Entry 2ZM6 (X-ray diffraction, 3.30 A resolution); this record covers chains A and L of the 21 polymer chains in the assembly.

== Chain A ==
Molecule: 16S ribosomal RNA
From: Thermus thermophilus
Sequence (1509 nucleotides; numbered 1 to 1532 plus 19 insertion-coded residues; 42 numbers in that range are skipped by the numbering (no residue carries them; nothing is unmodelled there); the number before each row is that of its first residue; a row labelled like 190A-190L holds insertion residues (190A, then the next letters in order)):
     1 UUGUUGGAGA GUUUGAUCCU GGCUCAGGGU GAACGCUGGC GGCGUGCCUA AGACAUGCAA
    61 GUCGUGCGGG
    73 CCGCGGGGUU UU
    88 ACUCCG
    95 UGGUC
   101 AGCGGCGGAC GGGUGAGUAA CGCGUGGGU
  129A G
   130 ACCUACCCGG AAGAGGGGGA CAACCCGGGG AAACUCGGGC UAAUCCCCCA UGUGGACCCG
   190 C
190A-190L CCCUUGGGGUGU
   191 GUCCAAAGGG CUUU
   216 GCCCGCUUCC GGAUGGGCCC GCGUCCCAUC AGCUAGUUGG UGGGGUAAUG GCCCACCAAG
   276 GCGACGACGG GUAGCCGGUC UGAGAGGAUG GCCGGCCACA GGGGCACUGA GACACGGGCC
   336 CCACUCCUAC GGGAGGCAGC AGUUAGGAAU CUUCCGCAAU GGGCGCAAGC CUGACGGAGC
   396 GACGCCGCUU GGAGGAAGAA GCCCUUCGGG GUGUAAACUC CUGAA
   442 CCCGGGACGA AACCCCCGAC GA
   474 GGGGACUGAC GGUACCGGG
   494 GUAAUAGCGC CGGCCAACUC CGUGCCAGCA GCCGCGGUAA UACGGAGGGC GCGAGCGUUA
   554 CCCGGAUUCA CUGGGCGUAA AGGGCGUGUA GGCGGCCUGG GGCGUCCCAU GUGAAAGACC
   614 ACGGCUCAAC CGUGGGGGAG CGUGGGAUAC GCUCAGGCUA GACGGUGGGA GAGGGUGGUG
   674 GAAUUCCCGG AGUAGCGGUG AAAUGCGCAG AUACCGGGAG GAACGCCGAU GGCGAAGGCA
   734 GCCACCUGGU CCACCCGUGA CGCUGAGGCG CGAAAGCGUG GGGAGCAAAC CGGAUUAGAU
   794 ACCCGGGUAG UCCACGCCCU AAACGAUGCG CGCUAGGUCU CUGGGUCU
   848 CCUGGGGGCC GAAGCUAACG CGUUAAGCGC GCCGCCUGGG GAGUACGGCC GCAAGGCUGA
   908 AACUCAAAGG AAUUGACGGG GGCCCGCACA AGCGGUGGAG CAUGUGGUUU AAUUCGAAGC
   968 AACGCGAAGA ACCUUACCAG GCCUUGACAU GCUAGG
 1003A G
  1004 AACCCGGGUG AAAGCCUGGG GUGCCCC
1030A-1030D GCGA
  1031 GGGGAGCCCU AGCACAGGUG CUGCAUGGCC GUCGUCAGCU CGUGCCGUGA GGUGUUGGGU
  1091 UAAGUCCCGC AACGAGCGCA ACCCCCGCCG UUAGUUGCCA GCGGUUCGGC CGGGCACUCU
  1151 AACGGGACUG CCCGCGAAA
  1171 GCGGGAGGAA GGAGGGGACG ACGUCUGGUC AGCAUGGCCC UUACGGCCUG GGCGACACAC
  1231 GUGCUACAAU GCCCACUACA AAGCGAUGCC ACCCGGCAAC GGGGAGCUAA UCGCAAAAAG
  1291 GUGGGCCCAG UUCGGAUUGG GGUCUGCAAC CCGACCCCAU GAAGCCGGAA UCGCUAGUAA
  1351 UCGCGGAUCA G
 1361A C
  1362 CAUGCCGCGG UGAAUACGUU CCCGGGCCUU GUACACACCG CCCGUCACGC CAUGGGAGCG
  1422 GGCUCUACCC GAAGUCGCCG GG
  1446 AGCCUACGGG
  1459 CAGGCGCCGA GGGUAGGGCC CGUGACUGGG GCGAAGUCGU AACAAGGUAG CUGUACCGGA
  1519 AGGUGCGGCU GGAU
Disordered / not traced: 1-3

== Chain L ==
Protein: 30S ribosomal protein S12
From: Thermus thermophilus
UniProtKB: Q5SHN3 (RS12_THET8); residues 5-135 here correspond to UniProt positions 2-132 (UniProt number = residue number - 3)
Amino-acid sequence (131 residues; numbered 5 to 135; the number before each row is that of its first residue):
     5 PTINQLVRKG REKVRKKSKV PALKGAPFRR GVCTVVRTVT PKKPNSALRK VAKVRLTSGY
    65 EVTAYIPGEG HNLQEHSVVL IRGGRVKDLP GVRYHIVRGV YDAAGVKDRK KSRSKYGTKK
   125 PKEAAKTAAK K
Disordered / not traced: 129-135
Swiss-Prot annotation at these positions:
  - modified residue: Asp92 (3-methylthioaspartic acid)

== Interface between chain A and chain L ==
Residue-residue contacts - 115 pairs, chain A then chain L:
  C23(A) - Lys23(L)  phosphate contact
  U24(A) - Lys23(L)  salt bridge to the phosphate
  A33(A) - Phe32(L)  sugar contact
  C34(A) - Phe32(L)  sugar contact
  C34(A) - Val101(L)  sugar contact
  C34(A) - Val104(L)  phosphate contact
  G35(A) - Val104(L)  sugar contact
  G35(A) - Arg117(L)  sugar contact
  G35(A) - Ser118(L)  hydrogen bond to the sugar
  G35(A) - Gly121(L)  sugar contact
  C36(A) - Ser118(L)  sugar contact
  C36(A) - Thr122(L)  sugar contact
  C36(A) - Lys123(L)  salt bridge to the phosphate
  C36(A) - Lys124(L)  hydrogen bond to the phosphate
  U37(A) - Lys123(L)  salt bridge to the phosphate
  U37(A) - Lys124(L)  hydrogen bond to the phosphate
  U49(A) - Lys28(L)  hydrogen bond to the sugar
  C241(A) - Arg19(L)  hydrogen bond to the sugar
  G302(A) - Lys17(L)  salt bridge to the phosphate
  G362(A) - Arg33(L)  sugar contact
  G362(A) - Arg34(L)  salt bridge to the phosphate
  G362(A) - Thr61(L)  phosphate contact
  A363(A) - Ala30(L)  base contact
  A363(A) - Pro31(L)  base contact
  A363(A) - Phe32(L)  sugar contact
  A363(A) - Arg33(L)  salt bridge to the phosphate
  A363(A) - Arg34(L)  salt bridge to the phosphate
  A363(A) - Thr61(L)  hydrogen bond to the phosphate
  A364(A) - Lys28(L)  base contact
  G500(A) - Lys124(L)  salt bridge to the phosphate
  C501(A) - Arg117(L)  salt bridge to the phosphate
  C501(A) - Ser118(L)  phosphate contact
  C501(A) - Lys124(L)  salt bridge to the phosphate
  G502(A) - Lys115(L)  phosphate contact
  G502(A) - Ser116(L)  phosphate contact
  G502(A) - Arg117(L)  hydrogen bond to the phosphate
  G502(A) - Ser118(L)  hydrogen bond to the phosphate
  C503(A) - Ser116(L)  hydrogen bond to the phosphate
  C503(A) - Lys119(L)  salt bridge to the phosphate
  C518(A) - Ser50(L)  hydrogen bond to the sugar
  C519(A) - Ser50(L)  hydrogen bond to the phosphate
  C519(A) - Ala51(L)  phosphate contact
  A520(A) - Ala51(L)  phosphate contact
  A520(A) - Leu52(L)  hydrogen bond to the phosphate
  A520(A) - Glu73(L)  phosphate contact
  G521(A) - Leu52(L)  phosphate contact
  G521(A) - Arg53(L)  hydrogen bond to the base
  G521(A) - Lys54(L)  salt bridge to the phosphate
  G521(A) - Gly72(L)  sugar contact
  G521(A) - Glu73(L)  phosphate contact
  G521(A) - Gly74(L)  phosphate contact
  C522(A) - Arg53(L)  base contact
  C522(A) - Tyr69(L)  hydrogen bond to the phosphate
  C522(A) - Pro71(L)  phosphate contact
  C522(A) - Gly72(L)  hydrogen bond to the phosphate
  C522(A) - Asp92(L)  base contact
  A523(A) - Arg53(L)  base contact
  A523(A) - Val90(L)  base contact
  A523(A) - Asp92(L)  hydrogen bond to the base
  A523(A) - Tyr120(L)  phosphate contact
  C526(A) - Lys91(L)  salt bridge to the phosphate
  G527(A) - Asn49(L)  hydrogen bond to the base
  C528(A) - Asn49(L)  hydrogen bond to the base
  G529(A) - Asn49(L)  base contact
  G529(A) - Ser50(L)  hydrogen bond to the base
  G529(A) - Ala51(L)  base contact
  G537(A) - Glu73(L)  sugar contact
  G537(A) - Arg113(L)  salt bridge to the phosphate
  G538(A) - Arg113(L)  salt bridge to the phosphate
  G538(A) - Lys114(L)  hydrogen bond to the phosphate
  G538(A) - Lys115(L)  hydrogen bond to the phosphate
  A539(A) - Lys114(L)  phosphate contact
  A539(A) - Lys115(L)  base contact
  G550(A) - Ser118(L)  base contact
  U551(A) - Lys119(L)  sugar contact
  U552(A) - Pro31(L)  hydrogen bond to the sugar
  U552(A) - Arg86(L)  hydrogen bond to the sugar
  U552(A) - Gly87(L)  phosphate contact
  A553(A) - Val24(L)  phosphate contact
  A553(A) - Gly29(L)  hydrogen bond to the sugar
  A553(A) - Pro31(L)  sugar contact
  A553(A) - Gly87(L)  phosphate contact
  C556(A) - Lys20(L)  salt bridge to the phosphate
  C562(A) - Arg15(L)  sugar contact
  C562(A) - Glu16(L)  hydrogen bond to the sugar
  C562(A) - Lys17(L)  sugar contact
  A563(A) - Arg15(L)  sugar contact
  C564(A) - Leu10(L)  phosphate contact
  C564(A) - Arg15(L)  salt bridge to the phosphate
  G567(A) - Pro5(L)  base contact
  G567(A) - Arg15(L)  hydrogen bond to the base
  G568(A) - Pro5(L)  base contact
  G585(A) - Asn8(L)  sugar contact
  C880(A) - Thr6(L)  hydrogen bond to the phosphate
  C880(A) - Asn8(L)  hydrogen bond to the phosphate
  C880(A) - Gln9(L)  phosphate contact
  C880(A) - Arg12(L)  salt bridge to the phosphate
  G881(A) - Gln9(L)  hydrogen bond to the phosphate
  G881(A) - Arg12(L)  salt bridge to the phosphate
  G881(A) - Lys13(L)  salt bridge to the phosphate
  C882(A) - Pro5(L)  base contact
  C882(A) - Lys13(L)  salt bridge to the phosphate
  U884(A) - Arg15(L)  hydrogen bond to the base
  A908(A) - Lys21(L)  salt bridge to the phosphate
  A909(A) - Lys21(L)  salt bridge to the phosphate
  C910(A) - Arg97(L)  salt bridge to the phosphate
  U911(A) - Gly95(L)  phosphate contact
  U911(A) - Arg97(L)  salt bridge to the phosphate
  C912(A) - Lys46(L)  salt bridge to the phosphate
  C912(A) - Pro94(L)  phosphate contact
  A913(A) - Lys46(L)  phosphate contact
  A913(A) - Lys91(L)  salt bridge to the phosphate
  C1411(A) - Arg41(L)  salt bridge to the phosphate
  G1491(A) - Lys47(L)  salt bridge to the phosphate
  A1492(A) - Lys47(L)  phosphate contact
Interface residues without a listed pair, chain A (61 interface residues in all): A32, A303, C554, C555, C879, C1412, C1490
Interface residues without a listed pair, chain L (65 interface residues in all): Val18, Ser22, Pro48, Lys57, Tyr105, Asp112

== Overview ==
61 residues of chain A face 65 of chain L across their interface; the contacts include 30 hydrogen bonds and
29 salt bridges. Polar contacts include G521(A)-Arg53(L), A523(A)-Asp92(L) and G527(A)-Asn49(L).
Here chain A is 16S ribosomal RNA and chain L is 30S ribosomal protein S12, both from Thermus thermophilus.
Entry 2ZM6 (Crystal structure of the Thermus thermophilus 30S ribosomal subunit) was determined by X-ray
diffraction.
